6CPO - chains B and C of the 3 polymer chains in the assembly; structure by X-ray diffraction, 2.40 A resolution.

Chain B:
Name: HLA-DRB1 protein
From: Homo sapiens
UniProt: D7RIH9 (D7RIH9_HUMAN); residues 1-190 here correspond to UniProt positions 30-219 (UniProt number = residue number + 29)
Amino-acid sequence (190 residues; row label = number of the first residue in the row):
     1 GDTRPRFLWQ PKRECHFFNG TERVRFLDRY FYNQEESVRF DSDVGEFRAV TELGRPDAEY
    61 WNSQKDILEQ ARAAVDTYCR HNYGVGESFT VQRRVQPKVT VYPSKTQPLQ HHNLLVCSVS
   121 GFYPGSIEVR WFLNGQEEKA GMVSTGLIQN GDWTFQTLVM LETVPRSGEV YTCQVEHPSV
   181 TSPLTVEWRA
Unresolved in the structure: 1
Disulfides: C15-C79, C117-C173
What the authors report for this chain:
  - conformationally variable residues (helix shift): S63 to A73

Chain C:
Name: RQ13
UniProt: P04591 (GAG_HV1H2); residues 89-101 here correspond to UniProt positions 299-311 (UniProt number = residue number + 210)
Amino-acid sequence (13 residues; numbered 89 to 101; the number before each row is that of its first residue):
    89 RFYKTLRAEQ ASQ

Chain B / chain C interface:
Residue-residue contacts (22):
  R13(B) with L94(C); A96(C)
  P56(B) with S100(C), hydrogen bond (backbone-side chain)
  D57(B) with A99(C); S100(C), hydrogen bond (side chain-backbone)
  Y60(B) with Q98(C); S100(C); Q101(C)
  W61(B) with Q98(C), hydrogen bond (side chain-backbone); A99(C), hydrophobic
  I67(B) with E97(C)
  Y78(B) with K92(C); L94(C)
  H81(B) with F90(C), hydrogen bond (side chain-backbone); K92(C)
  N82(B) with Y91(C); K92(C), hydrogen bond (side chain-backbone)
  V85(B) with R89(C); F90(C); Y91(C), hydrophobic
  G86(B) with Y91(C)
  F89(B) with Y91(C)
Other interface residues (no listed pair), chain B (16 interface residues in all): F26, D28, A74, T77
Other interface residues (no listed pair), chain C (12 interface residues in all): T93

In short:
Chain B and chain C form an interface of 16 and 12 residues respectively; the contacts include 5 hydrogen
bonds. Among the polar pairs are P56(B)-S100(C), D57(B)-S100(C) and W61(B)-Q98(C). From the paper:
conformational variability at S63(B).
Here chain B is HLA-DRB1 protein (Homo sapiens) and chain C is RQ13. Entry 6CPO (Crystal structure of DR15
presenting the RQ13 peptide) was determined by X-ray diffraction together with 6CPH, 6CPL, 6CPN, 6CQJ, 6CQL,
6CQN, 6CQQ and 6CQR from the same study.
